Entry 6CWO (X-ray diffraction, 1.87 A resolution); this record covers chains A and B.

# Chain A
Name: Ribonucleotide reductase
Organism: Flavobacterium johnsoniae (strain ATCC 17061 / DSM 2064 / UW101)
Notes: fragment: \cf3 \cf0
UniProtKB: A5FCJ5 (A5FCJ5_FLAJ1); the author numbering skips numbers that UniProt does not, so the offset changes along the chain: 1-300 = UniProt 1-300; 318-341 = UniProt 301-324
Sequence (344 residues; row label = number of the first residue in the row; note: 17 numbers in that range are skipped by the numbering (no residue carries them; nothing is unmodelled there); numbers below 1 keep their minus sign (Met-19 is residue -19)):
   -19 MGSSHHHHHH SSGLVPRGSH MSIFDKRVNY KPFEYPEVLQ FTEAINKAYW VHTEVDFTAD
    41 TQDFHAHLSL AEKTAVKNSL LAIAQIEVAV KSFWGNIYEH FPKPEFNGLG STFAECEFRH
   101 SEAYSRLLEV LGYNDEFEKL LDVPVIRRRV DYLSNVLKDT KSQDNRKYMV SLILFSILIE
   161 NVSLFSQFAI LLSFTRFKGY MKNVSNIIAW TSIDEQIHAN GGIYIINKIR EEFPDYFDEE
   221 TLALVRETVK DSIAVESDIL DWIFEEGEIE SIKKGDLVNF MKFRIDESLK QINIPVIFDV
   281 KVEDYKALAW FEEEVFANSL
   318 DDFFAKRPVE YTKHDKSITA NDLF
Unresolved in the structure: -19 to 0, 318-324, 332-341
Sequence notes: initiating methionine (-19); expression tag (-18 to 0)
Bound ions: Mn2+ site 1: Glu67, Glu97, His100, Glu195; Mg2+: Asn76 (shared with Asn76(B) of chain B); Mn2+ site 2: Glu97, Glu160, Glu195, His198
From the paper describing this entry:
  - mutagenesis - Y104F: decreased catalytic activity

# Chain B
Name: Ribonucleotide reductase
Organism: Flavobacterium johnsoniae (strain ATCC 17061 / DSM 2064 / UW101)
Notes: fragment: \cf3 \cf0
UniProtKB: A5FCJ5 (A5FCJ5_FLAJ1); residues 1-324 here = UniProt positions 1-324
Sequence (344 residues; numbered -19 to 324; the number before each row is that of its first residue; numbers below 1 keep their minus sign (Met-19 is residue -19)):
   -19 MGSSHHHHHH SSGLVPRGSH MSIFDKRVNY KPFEYPEVLQ FTEAINKAYW VHTEVDFTAD
    41 TQDFHAHLSL AEKTAVKNSL LAIAQIEVAV KSFWGNIYEH FPKPEFNGLG STFAECEFRH
   101 SEAYSRLLEV LGYNDEFEKL LDVPVIRRRV DYLSNVLKDT KSQDNRKYMV SLILFSILIE
   161 NVSLFSQFAI LLSFTRFKGY MKNVSNIIAW TSIDEQIHAN GGIYIINKIR EEFPDYFDEE
   221 TLALVRETVK DSIAVESDIL DWIFEEGEIE SIKKGDLVNF MKFRIDESLK QINIPVIFDV
   281 KVEDYKALAW FEEEVFANSL DDFFAKRPVE YTKHDKSITA NDLF
Unresolved in the structure: -19 to -7, 281-283, 301-324
Sequence notes: initiating methionine (-19); expression tag (-18 to 0)
Bound ions: Mn2+ site 1: Glu67, Glu97, His100, Glu195; Mg2+: Asn76 (shared with Asn76(A) of chain A); Mn2+ site 2: Glu97, Glu160, Glu195, His198
From the paper describing this entry:
  - mutagenesis - Y104F: decreased catalytic activity

# Chain A / chain B interface
Contacting residue pairs (43; chain A residue first):
  Tyr10(A) - Val68(B)  hydrophobic
  Tyr10(A) - Phe98(B)
  Tyr10(A) - Ser101(B)  hydrogen bond
  Tyr10(A) - Glu102(B)  hydrogen bond
  Tyr10(A) - Ser105(B)
  Lys11(A) - Glu102(B)  salt bridge
  Lys11(A) - Ser105(B)
  Phe13(A) - Glu102(B)
  Leu19(A) - Phe98(B)  hydrophobic
  Leu19(A) - Glu102(B)
  Asn26(A) - Tyr29(B)  hydrogen bond
  Asn26(A) - Val31(B)
  Asn26(A) - Glu95(B)
  Tyr29(A) - Asn26(B)  hydrogen bond
  Tyr29(A) - Tyr29(B)  hydrophobic
  Val31(A) - Asn26(B)
  Val68(A) - Tyr10(B)  hydrophobic
  Val70(A) - Tyr78(B)
  Val70(A) - Pro84(B)  hydrophobic
  Val70(A) - Asn87(B)
  Tyr78(A) - Val70(B)
  Pro84(A) - Val70(B)  hydrophobic
  Asn87(A) - Val70(B)
  Gly88(A) - Phe98(B)
  Ser91(A) - Ala94(B)
  Ser91(A) - Glu95(B)
  Thr92(A) - Glu95(B)
  Ala94(A) - Ser91(B)
  Glu95(A) - Asn26(B)
  Glu95(A) - Ser91(B)
  Glu95(A) - Thr92(B)
  Glu95(A) - Glu95(B)
  Phe98(A) - Tyr10(B)
  Phe98(A) - Gly88(B)
  Phe98(A) - Ser91(B)
  Phe98(A) - Thr92(B)
  Ser101(A) - Tyr10(B)  hydrogen bond
  Glu102(A) - Tyr10(B)  hydrogen bond
  Glu102(A) - Lys11(B)  salt bridge
  Glu102(A) - Phe13(B)
  Glu102(A) - Leu19(B)
  Ser105(A) - Tyr10(B)
  Ser105(A) - Lys11(B)  hydrogen bond
Also at the interface, not in a pair above, chain A (26 interface residues in all): Thr22, Ala69, Ser72, Asn76, Glu79
Also at the interface, not in a pair above, chain B (26 interface residues in all): Thr22, Ala69, Asn76, Glu79, Lys141

# Overview
The chain A/chain B interface involves 26 residues from each chain; the contacts include 7 hydrogen bonds and
2 salt bridges. Among the polar pairs are Lys11(A)-Glu102(B), Tyr10(A)-Ser101(B) and Tyr10(A)-Glu102(B).
Glu67(A), Glu97(A), His100(A) and Glu195(A) coordinate Mn2+ site 1. The paper reports that Y104F of chain A
reduces catalytic activity; Y104F of chain B reduces catalytic activity.
Both chains are Ribonucleotide reductase (Flavobacterium johnsoniae (strain ATCC 17061 / DSM 2064 / UW101)).
Entry 6CWO (X-ray crystal structure of Flavobacterium johnsoniae dimanganese(II) ribonucleotide reductase beta
subunit (aerobic)) was determined by X-ray diffraction, deposited together with 6CWP and 6CWQ.
